Entry 8TX3 (electron microscopy, 2.99 A resolution); this record covers chains C and I of the 12 polymer chains in the assembly.

# Chain C
Protein: Hemagglutinin
From: Influenza A virus (A/Victoria/361/2011(H3N2))
UniProt: L0HR89 (L0HR89_9INFA); residues -15 to 329 here correspond to UniProt positions 1-345 (UniProt number = residue number + 16)
Sequence (350 residues; numbered -15 to 334; the number before each row is that of its first residue; numbers below 1 keep their minus sign (Met-15 is residue -15)):
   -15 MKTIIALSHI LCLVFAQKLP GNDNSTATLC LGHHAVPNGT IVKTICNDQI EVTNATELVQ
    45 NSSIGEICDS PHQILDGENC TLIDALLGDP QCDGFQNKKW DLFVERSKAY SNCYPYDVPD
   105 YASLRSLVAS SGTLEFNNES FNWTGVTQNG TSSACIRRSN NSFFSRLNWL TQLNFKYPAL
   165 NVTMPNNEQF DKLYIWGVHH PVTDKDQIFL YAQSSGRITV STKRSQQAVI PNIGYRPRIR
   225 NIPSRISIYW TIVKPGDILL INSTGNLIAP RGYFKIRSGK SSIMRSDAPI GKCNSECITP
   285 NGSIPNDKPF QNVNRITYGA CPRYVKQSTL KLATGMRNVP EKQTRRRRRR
Unresolved in the structure: -15 to 0, 326-334
Disulfides: Cys52-Cys277, Cys64-Cys76, Cys97-Cys139, Cys281-Cys305
Covalent attachments: N-acetylglucosamine (NAG) linked to Asn22, Asn63, Asn126, Asn133, Asn246, Asn285; glycan linked to Asn165
Differences from the reference sequence: conflict Cys30 (Thr46 in L0HR89); expression tag (330-334)

# Chain I
Protein: Hemagglutinin
From: Influenza A virus (A/Victoria/361/2011(H3N2))
UniProt: L0HR89 (L0HR89_9INFA); residues 1-176 here correspond to UniProt positions 346-521 (UniProt number = residue number + 345)
Sequence (222 residues; each row starts with the number of its first residue):
     1 GIFGAIAGFI ENGWEGMVDG WYGFRHQNSE GRGQAADLKS TQAAIDCING KLNRLIGKTN
    61 EKFHQIEKEF SEVEGRIQDL EKYVEDTKID LWSYNAELLV ALENQHTIDL TDSEMNKLFE
   121 KTKKQLRENA EDMGNGCFKI YHKCDNACIG SIRNGTYDHD VYRDEALNNR FQIKGVSGRL
   181 VPRGSPGSGY IPEAPRDGQA YVRKDGEWVL LSTFLGHHHH HH
Unresolved in the structure: 174-222
Disulfides: Cys144-Cys148
Differences from the reference sequence: conflict Cys47 (Gln392 in L0HR89); expression tag (177-222)

# How chain C and chain I interact
Contacting residue pairs (9; chain C residue first):
  Ala106(C) with Arg76(I)
  Ser107(C) with Glu74(I); Gly75(I); Arg76(I), hydrogen bond (side chain-backbone)
  Ser110(C) with Asp79(I), hydrogen bond
  Leu111(C) with Val73(I), hydrophobic
  Arg208(C) with Glu72(I), salt bridge
  Lys238(C) with Ser71(I), hydrogen bond (side chain-backbone)
  Arg307(C) with Asp90(I), salt bridge
Also at the interface, not in a pair above, chain C (9 interface residues in all): Trp234, Ile236

# Overview
The interface between chain C and chain I involves 9 residues on one side and 8 on the other; the contacts
include 3 hydrogen bonds and 2 salt bridges. Among the polar pairs are Arg208(C)-Glu72(I), Arg307(C)-Asp90(I)
and Ser107(C)-Arg76(I).
Chain C is Hemagglutinin and chain I is Hemagglutinin, both from Influenza A virus
(A/Victoria/361/2011(H3N2)); the structure, Fab 3864-6 in complex with influenza HA H3-VIC11, was determined
by electron microscopy, deposited together with 9E69, 9EI9 and 8TXU.
